7U2Q - chains A and B of the 4 polymer chains in the assembly; structure by electron microscopy, 3.20 A resolution.

== Chain A (and B) ==
Molecule: Influenza N1-CA09-sNAp-155
From: Influenza A virus
Notes: chain B of this document is another copy of the same molecule, construct and numbering; everything in this record applies to it too
Amino-acid sequence (387 residues; numbered 83 to 469; the number before each row is that of its first residue):
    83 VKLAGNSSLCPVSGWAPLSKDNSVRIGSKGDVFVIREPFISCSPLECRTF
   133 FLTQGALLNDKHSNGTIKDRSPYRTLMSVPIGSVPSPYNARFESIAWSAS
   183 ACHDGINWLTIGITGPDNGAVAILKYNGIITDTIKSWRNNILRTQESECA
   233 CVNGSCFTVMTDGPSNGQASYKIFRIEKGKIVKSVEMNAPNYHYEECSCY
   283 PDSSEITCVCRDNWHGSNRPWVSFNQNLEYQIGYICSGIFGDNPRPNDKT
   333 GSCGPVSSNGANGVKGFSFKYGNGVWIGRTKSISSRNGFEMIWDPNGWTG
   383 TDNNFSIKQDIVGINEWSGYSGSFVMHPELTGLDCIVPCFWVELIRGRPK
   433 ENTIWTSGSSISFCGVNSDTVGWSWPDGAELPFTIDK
Disordered / not traced: 143-150, 320-333, 339-344, 429-437, 458-469
Cystine bridges: C92-C417, C124-C129, C184-C231, C233-C238, C279-C292, C281-C290, C318-C335, C421-C446
Covalently attached groups: N-acetylglucosamine (NAG) linked to N88, N235
What the authors report for this chain:
  - conformationally variable residues (loop rearrangement, order/disorder transition): S145 to K150, G429 to W437, W455, W457
  - self-association interface (contacts with another copy of this molecule): I177, I205
  - catalytic residues: Y402 (by similarity / conservation)

== How chain A and chain B interact ==
Residue-residue contacts (50; chain A residue first):
  K111(A) with K111(B)
  G112(A) with K111(B), hydrogen bond (backbone-side chain)
  D113(A) with K111(B); G112(B)
  F115(A) with I108(B), hydrophobic
  Q136(A) with R107(B)
  G137(A) with R107(B); I108(B)
  A138(A) with R107(B)
  L139(A) with I108(B); K111(B); G112(B)
  L140(A) with K111(B), hydrogen bond (backbone-side chain)
  N141(A) with K111(B)
  D142(A) with R107(B); S110(B); K111(B), hydrogen bond (side chain-backbone)
  P154(A) with S456(B); W457(B)
  Y155(A) with K102(B); W457(B)
  P169(A) with I108(B), hydrophobic; V166(B)
  Y170(A) with G112(B); D113(B), hydrogen bond (side chain-backbone); S168(B); Y170(B), hydrophobic; N171(B)
  F174(A) with L100(B); S101(B); I163(B); G164(B)
  I177(A) with P99(B), hydrophobic; S101(B); W457(B), hydrophobic
  T196(A) with W455(B)
  G201(A) with V453(B)
  V203(A) with V453(B), hydrophobic
  I205(A) with A98(B), hydrophobic
  K207(A) with L100(B), hydrogen bond (side chain-backbone)
  G210(A) with L100(B)
  I211(A) with M408(B), hydrophobic; L412(B), hydrophobic
  I212(A) with A98(B); P99(B); V448(B), hydrophobic
  D214(A) with S450(B), hydrogen bond
  T215(A) with S450(B); D451(B), hydrogen bond (side chain-backbone)
  K217(A) with V453(B)
Interface residues without a listed pair, chain A (32 interface residues in all): G109, G197, P198, K262
Interface residues without a listed pair, chain B (30 interface residues in all): E398, T413, L415, C446

== In short ==
Chain A and chain B form an interface of 32 and 30 residues respectively, with 7 hydrogen bonds. Polar
contacts include G112(A)-K111(B), L140(A)-K111(B) and D142(A)-K111(B). N-acetylglucosamine is covalently
linked to N88(A) and N235(A). The paper reports the catalytic residue Y402(A); conformational variability at
S145(A), G429(A) and W455(A) among others.
Chain A and chain B are both Influenza N1-CA09-sNAp-155 (Influenza A virus); the structure, Influenza
Neuraminidase N1-CA09-sNAp-155, was determined by electron microscopy, deposited together with 7U2T.
